PDB entry 3P4U | X-ray diffraction, 1.90 A resolution | chains B and E of the 3 polymer chains in the assembly

[Chain B]
Protein: Caspase-6
Source organism: Homo sapiens
Notes: EC 3.4.22.59
Reference sequence: P55212 (CASP6_HUMAN); numbering as in UniProt (aligned over 193-293)
Amino-acid sequence (108 residues; each row starts with the number of its first residue):
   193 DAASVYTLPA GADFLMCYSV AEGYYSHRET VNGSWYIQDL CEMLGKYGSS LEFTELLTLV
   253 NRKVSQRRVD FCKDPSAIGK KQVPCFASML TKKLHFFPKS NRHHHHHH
Unresolved in the structure: 193-197, 292-300
Modified residues: C264 (s-(dimethylarsenic)cysteine; CAS); C277 (s-(dimethylarsenic)cysteine; CAS)

[Chain E]
Protein: Ac-VEID-CHO inhibitor
Amino-acid sequence (5 residues; numbered 701 to 705; the number before each row is that of its first residue):
   701 XVEIX
Modified residues: ACE (acetyl group) at position 701; ASJ ((3S)-3-amino-4-hydroxybutanoic acid) at position 705

[Interface between chain B and chain E]
Residue-residue contacts - 16 pairs, chain B then chain E:
  Y217(B) with I704(E), hydrophobic
  S218(B) with E703(E); I704(E); ASJ_705(E), hydrogen bond (backbone-backbone)
  H219(B) with V702(E); E703(E); I704(E)
  R220(B) with ACE_701(E); V702(E); E703(E), salt bridge; I704(E); ASJ_705(E)
  E221(B) with ACE_701(E)
  T222(B) with ACE_701(E), hydrogen bond (backbone-backbone); E703(E)
  C264(B) with V702(E)
Interface residues without a listed pair, chain B (8 interface residues in all): W227

[In short]
8 residues of chain B face 5 of chain E across their interface; the contacts include 2 hydrogen bonds and 1
salt bridge. Polar contacts include R220(B)-E703(E), S218(B)-ASJ_705(E) and T222(B)-ACE_701(E).
Chain B is Caspase-6 (Homo sapiens) and chain E is Ac-VEID-CHO inhibitor; the structure, Crystal structure of
active caspase-6 in complex with Ac-VEID-CHO inhibitor, was determined by X-ray diffraction.
